Entry 7YVS (electron microscopy, 2.80 A resolution); this record covers chains F and H of the 8 polymer chains in the assembly.

[Chain F]
Molecule: ADP-ribosylating binary toxin binding subunit CdtB
Source organism: Clostridioides difficile
Reference sequence: A8DS70 (A8DS70_CLODI); numbering as in UniProt (aligned over 202-876)
Chain sequence (675 residues; each row starts with the number of its first residue):
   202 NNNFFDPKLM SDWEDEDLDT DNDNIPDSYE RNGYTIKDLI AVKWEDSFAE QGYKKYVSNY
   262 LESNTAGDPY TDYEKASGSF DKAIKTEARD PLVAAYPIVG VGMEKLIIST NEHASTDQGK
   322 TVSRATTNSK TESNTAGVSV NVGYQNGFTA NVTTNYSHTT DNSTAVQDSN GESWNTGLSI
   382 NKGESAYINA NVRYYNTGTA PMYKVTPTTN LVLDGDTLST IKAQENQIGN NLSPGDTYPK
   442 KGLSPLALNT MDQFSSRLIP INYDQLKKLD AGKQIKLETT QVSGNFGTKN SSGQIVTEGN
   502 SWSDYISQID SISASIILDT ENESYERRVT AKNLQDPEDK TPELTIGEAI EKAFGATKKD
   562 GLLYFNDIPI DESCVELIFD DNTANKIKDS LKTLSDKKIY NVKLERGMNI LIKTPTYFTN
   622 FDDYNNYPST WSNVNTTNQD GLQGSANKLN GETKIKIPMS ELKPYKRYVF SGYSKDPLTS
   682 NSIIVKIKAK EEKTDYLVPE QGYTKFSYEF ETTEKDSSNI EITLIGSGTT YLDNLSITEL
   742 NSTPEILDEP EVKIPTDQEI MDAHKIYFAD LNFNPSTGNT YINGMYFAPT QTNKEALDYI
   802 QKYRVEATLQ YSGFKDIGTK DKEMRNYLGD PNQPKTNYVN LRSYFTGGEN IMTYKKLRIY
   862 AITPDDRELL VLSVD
Not modelled in the structure: 202-216, 332-363, 743-876
Ion coordination: Ca2+ site 1: Asp220, Asp222, Asp224, Ile226, Glu231; Ca2+ site 2: Asp222, Asp224, Glu231, Asn260, Glu263, Asp273; Ca2+ site 3: Asn621, Asp623, Gln644, Ser646, Asp734
From the paper describing this entry:
  - mutagenesis - F774G, F774L: decreased binding to di-heptamer

[Chain H]
Molecule: ADP-ribosylating binary toxin enzymatic subunit CdtA
Source organism: Clostridioides difficile
Reference sequence: Q9KH42 (Q9KH42_CLODI); residues 1-413 here correspond to UniProt positions 51-463 (UniProt number = residue number + 50)
Chain sequence (428 residues; each row starts with the number of its first residue):
     1 APIERPEDFL KDKEKAKEWE RKEAERIEQK LERSEKEALE SYKKDSVEIS KYSQTRNYFY
    61 DYQIEANSRE KEYKELRNAI SKNKIDKPMY VYYFESPEKF AFNKVIRTEN QNEISLEKFN
   121 EFKETIQNKL FKQDGFKDIS LYEPGKGDEK PTPLLMHLKL PRNTGMLPYT NTNNVSTLIE
   181 QGYSIKIDKI VRIVIDGKHY IKAEASVVSS LDFKDDVSKG DSWGKANYND WSNKLTPNEL
   241 ADVNDYMRGG YTAINNYLIS NGPVNNPNPE LDSKITNIEN ALKREPIPTN LTVYRRSGPQ
   301 EFGLTLTSPE YDFNKLENID AFKSKWEGQA LSYPNFISTS IGSVNMSAFA KRKIVLRITI
   361 PKGSPGAYLS AIPGYAGEYE VLLNHGSKFK INKIDSYKDG TITKLIVDAT LIPENLYFQG
   421 LEHHHHHH
Not modelled in the structure: 1-18, 414-428
Sequence notes: expression tag (414-428)
From the paper describing this entry:
  - conformationally variable residues (order/disorder transition): Leu10 to Glu18

[How chain F and chain H interact]
Contacting residue pairs (7; chain F residue first):
  Thr489(F) - Gln29(H)
  Asn491(F) - Gln29(H)  hydrogen bond (side chain-backbone)
  Asn491(F) - Leu31(H)
  Ser492(F) - Glu32(H)
  Ser493(F) - Arg33(H)
  Gln495(F) - Gln29(H)
  Val497(F) - Gln29(H)
Other interface residues (no listed pair), chain H (6 interface residues in all): Lys30, Lys36

[Summary]
Chain F and chain H each contribute 6 residues to their interface; the contacts include 1 hydrogen bond. The
hydrogen-bonded pair is Asn491(F)-Gln29(H). Asp220(F), Asp222(F), Asp224(F), Ile226(F) and Glu231(F) form the
Ca2+ site 1. The paper reports that F774G and F774L of chain F reduce binding to di-heptamer; conformational
variability at Leu10(H).
Chain F is ADP-ribosylating binary toxin binding subunit CdtB and chain H is ADP-ribosylating binary toxin
enzymatic subunit CdtA, both from Clostridioides difficile; the structure, Complex structure of Clostridioides
difficile binary toxin unfolded CDTa-bound CDTb-pore (short), was determined by electron microscopy, deposited
together with 7VNJ, 7VNN and 7YVQ.
